6D5F - chains b and 1 of the 54 polymer chains in the assembly; structure by electron microscopy, 3.70 A resolution.

== Chain b ==
Name: Fimbrial protein
From: Sulfolobus filamentous virus 1
Sequence (137 residues; numbered 1 to 137; the number before each row is that of its first residue):
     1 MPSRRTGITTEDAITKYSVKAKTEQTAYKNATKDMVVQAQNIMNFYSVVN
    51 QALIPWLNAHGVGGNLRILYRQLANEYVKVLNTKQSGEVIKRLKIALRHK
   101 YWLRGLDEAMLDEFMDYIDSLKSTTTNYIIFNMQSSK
Not modelled in the structure: 1-3, 135-137
What the authors report for this chain:
  - binding site for the 336-nt DNA strand (chain 1): Lys-20

== Chain 1 ==
Molecule: 336-nt DNA strand
From: Sulfolobus filamentous virus 1
Sequence (336 nucleotides; row label = number of the first residue in the row):
     1 TATATATATATATATATATATATATATATATATATATATATATATATATA
    51 TATATATATATATATATATATATATATATATATATATATATATATATATA
   101 TATATATATATATATATATATATATATATATATATATATATATATATATA
   151 TATATATATATATATATATATATATATATATATATATATATATATATATA
   201 TATATATATATATATATATATATATATATATATATATATATATATATATA
   251 TATATATATATATATATATATATATATATATATATATATATATATATATA
   301 TATATATATATATATATATATATATATATATATATA

== Chain b / chain 1 interface ==
Pairs across the interface - 39 pairs, chain b then chain 1:
  Thr-6(b) with DT167(1), phosphate contact; DA168(1), hydrogen bond to the phosphate
  Gly-7(b) with DT167(1), phosphate contact
  Ile-8(b) with DA166(1), phosphate contact; DT167(1), phosphate contact
  Ala-13(b) with DT165(1), phosphate contact
  Lys-16(b) with DA166(1), salt bridge to the phosphate
  Tyr-17(b) with DA164(1), base contact
  Lys-20(b) with DA164(1), hydrogen bond to the phosphate; DT165(1), salt bridge to the phosphate
  Glu-24(b) with DT163(1), sugar contact; DA164(1), sugar contact
  Ala-27(b) with DT163(1), phosphate contact
  Tyr-28(b) with DT163(1), sugar contact
  Ala-31(b) with DA162(1), phosphate contact; DT163(1), sugar contact
  Asp-34(b) with DA162(1), phosphate contact
  Met-35(b) with DT161(1), sugar contact; DA162(1), sugar contact
  Gln-38(b) with DT161(1), sugar contact; DA162(1), phosphate contact
  Asn-41(b) with DA160(1), phosphate contact; DT161(1), phosphate contact
  Ile-42(b) with DA160(1), base contact
  Phe-45(b) with DT159(1), sugar contact
  Tyr-46(b) with DT159(1), hydrogen bond to the base
  Ile-68(b) with DT157(1), base contact
  Gln-72(b) with DT157(1), hydrogen bond to the base; DA158(1), sugar contact
  Asn-75(b) with DA158(1), base contact; DT159(1), phosphate contact
  Glu-76(b) with DA158(1), phosphate contact; DT159(1), phosphate contact
  Lys-79(b) with DT159(1), salt bridge to the phosphate
  Asn-82(b) with DA160(1), phosphate contact
  Tyr-101(b) with DA158(1), phosphate contact
  Arg-104(b) with DT157(1), hydrogen bond to the phosphate; DA158(1), salt bridge to the phosphate
  Thr-125(b) with DA160(1), phosphate contact
Interface residues without a listed pair, chain b (29 interface residues in all): Ala-39, Lys-100

== Summary ==
29 residues of chain b and 12 residues of chain 1 are in contact, with 5 hydrogen bonds and 4 salt bridges.
Polar contacts include Tyr-46(b)/DT159(1), Gln-72(b)/DT157(1) and Thr-6(b)/DA168(1). The paper reports a
binding site for the 336-nt DNA strand (chain 1) at Lys-20(b).
Chain b is Fimbrial protein and chain 1 is a 336-nt DNA strand, both from Sulfolobus filamentous virus 1; the
structure, Cryo-EM reconstruction of membrane-enveloped filamentous virus SFV1 (Sulfolobus filamentous virus
1), was determined by electron microscopy.
